PDB entry 9B3J | electron microscopy, 2.73 A resolution | chains K and M of the 27 polymer chains in the assembly

== Chain K ==
Molecule: ATP synthase subunit b
From: Artemia franciscana
Amino-acid sequence (265 residues; each row starts with the number of its first residue; numbers below 1 keep their minus sign (Met-56 is residue -56)):
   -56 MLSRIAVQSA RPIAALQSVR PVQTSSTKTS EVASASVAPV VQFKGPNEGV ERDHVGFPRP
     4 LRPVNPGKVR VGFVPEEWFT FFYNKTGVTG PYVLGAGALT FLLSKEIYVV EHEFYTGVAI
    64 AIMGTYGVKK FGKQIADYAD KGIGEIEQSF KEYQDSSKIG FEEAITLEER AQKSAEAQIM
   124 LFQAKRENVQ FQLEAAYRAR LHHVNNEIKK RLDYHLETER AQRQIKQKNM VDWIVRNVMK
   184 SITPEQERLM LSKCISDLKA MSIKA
Disordered / not traced: -56 to 0

== Chain M ==
Molecule: ATP synthase subunit d
From: Artemia franciscana
Amino-acid sequence (219 residues; row label = number of the first residue in the row):
     1 MASKRIARSS IDWAKMAESV PESQKAMYNQ FKAKSDGYIR KALSYPEQPS PINWEHYRKS
    61 LTNPAMVDAF KKQYEALKVP YPEDKVSSQI DAQEAEAKKE ITKFIQESRG RIENYKAELG
   121 KLGQMIPFEH MTLEDFFEAF PEKVLNPDPP SPNVKKKPFK NNSWHLIQKI PNHFGLILKK
   181 TLWNSKRRNS GNLEMNTIKS ILLLDIIFKS FIGIKMCKL
Disordered / not traced: 1, 163-219

== Chain K / chain M interface ==
Contacting residue pairs - 75 pairs, chain K then chain M:
  Arg2(K) with Ile126(M); Asp135(M), salt bridge
  Glu90(K) with Glu129(M)
  Phe93(K) with Phe128(M), hydrophobic; Phe136(M), hydrophobic
  Tyr96(K) with Phe140(M)
  Ser100(K) with Leu122(M)
  Phe104(K) with Glu118(M); Leu119(M), hydrophobic; Leu122(M), hydrophobic
  Ala107(K) with Tyr115(M), hydrophobic
  Ile108(K) with Ile112(M), hydrophobic; Tyr115(M), hydrophobic
  Glu111(K) with Ser108(M), hydrogen bond; Arg111(M), salt bridge; Ile112(M)
  Ala114(K) with Phe104(M), hydrophobic
  Gln115(K) with Ser108(M); Ile112(M)
  Ser117(K) with Ser19(M)
  Ala118(K) with Ile101(M)
  Ala120(K) with Ser19(M)
  Gln121(K) with Ile101(M)
  Ile122(K) with Ile101(M), hydrophobic
  Met123(K) with Lys15(M)
  Leu124(K) with Met16(M), hydrophobic
  Phe125(K) with Gln93(M); Ala97(M), hydrophobic
  Gln126(K) with Ile11(M)
  Ala127(K) with Ile11(M), hydrophobic; Phe31(M), hydrophobic
  Lys128(K) with Phe31(M)
  Arg129(K) with Ile90(M)
  Glu130(K) with Ile11(M)
  Asn131(K) with Ser35(M); Tyr38(M)
  Val132(K) with Ile90(M), hydrophobic
  Phe134(K) with Arg5(M); Ile6(M); Ser9(M)
  Gln135(K) with Tyr38(M)
  Leu136(K) with Pro82(M); Asp84(M)
  Glu137(K) with Arg5(M), salt bridge; Ile6(M)
  Ala138(K) with Ile6(M), hydrophobic; Tyr45(M)
  Tyr140(K) with Val79(M), hydrogen bond (side chain-backbone); Pro80(M); Pro82(M)
  Arg141(K) with Ala2(M); Ile6(M); Tyr45(M); Pro46(M); Glu47(M)
  Ala142(K) with Tyr45(M), hydrophobic
  Leu144(K) with Glu47(M)
  His145(K) with Pro49(M)
  Asn148(K) with Gln48(M), hydrogen bond; Ser50(M), hydrogen bond; Ile52(M); Tyr74(M), hydrogen bond
  Ile151(K) with Ile52(M), hydrophobic
  Leu155(K) with Tyr57(M), hydrophobic; Phe70(M), hydrophobic
  Asp156(K) with Tyr57(M), hydrogen bond
  His158(K) with Met66(M); Phe70(M)
  Leu159(K) with Ser60(M); Leu61(M), hydrophobic
  Glu162(K) with Ser60(M); Leu61(M); Thr62(M), hydrogen bond (side chain-backbone); Asn63(M), hydrogen bond (side chain-backbone)
  Arg166(K) with Thr62(M), hydrogen bond
Interface residues without a listed pair, chain K (51 interface residues in all): Pro3, Gln97, Lys101, Glu105, Lys116, Lys152, Arg154
Interface residues without a listed pair, chain M (56 interface residues in all): Ser3, Ser10, Trp54, Tyr81, Glu83, Val86, Glu94, Thr132

== Summary ==
51 residues of chain K and 56 residues of chain M are in contact, with 9 hydrogen bonds and 3 salt bridges.
Among the polar pairs are Arg2(K)-Asp135(M), Glu111(K)-Arg111(M) and Glu137(K)-Arg5(M).
Here chain K is ATP synthase subunit b and chain M is ATP synthase subunit d, both from Artemia franciscana.
Entry 9B3J (Artemia franciscana ATP synthase state 2 (composite structure), pH 8.0) was determined by electron
microscopy (same publication as 9B0X and 9BPG).
